Entry 7A08 (electron microscopy, 3.11 A resolution); this record covers chains J and b of the 11 polymer chains in the assembly.

[Chain J]
Molecule: Nucleosomal DNA strand 2
Sequence (147 nucleotides; row label = number of the first residue in the row; numbers below 1 keep their minus sign (DA-73 is residue -73)):
   -73 ACAGGATGTA TATATCTGAC ACGTGCCTGG AGACTAGGGA GTAATCCCCT TGGCGGTTAA
   -13 AACGCGGGGG ACAGCGCGTA CGTGCGTTTA AGCGGTGCTA GAGCTTGCTA CGACCAATTG
    47 AGCGGCCTCG GCACCGGGAT TCTCCAG
Unresolved in the structure: -73 to -59, 73

[Chain b]
Protein: Histone H2A type 1-C
From: Homo sapiens
UniProt: Q93077 (H2A1C_HUMAN); residues 1-129 here correspond to UniProt positions 2-130 (UniProt number = residue number + 1)
Amino-acid sequence (129 residues; each row starts with the number of its first residue):
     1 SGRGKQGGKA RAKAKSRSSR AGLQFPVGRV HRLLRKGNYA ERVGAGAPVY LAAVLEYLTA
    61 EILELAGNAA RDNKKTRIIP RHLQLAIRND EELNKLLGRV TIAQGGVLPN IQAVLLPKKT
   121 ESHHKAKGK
Unresolved in the structure: 1-12, 118-129
UniProt features mapped onto this chain:
  - modified residue: Ser1 (N-acetylserine), Arg3 (Citrulline), Lys5 (N6-(2-hydroxyisobutyryl)lysine), Lys9 (N6-(2-hydroxyisobutyryl)lysine), Lys13 (N6-(beta-hydroxybutyryl)lysine), Lys36 (N6-(2-hydroxyisobutyryl)lysine), Lys74 (N6-(2-hydroxyisobutyryl)lysine), Lys75 (N6-(2-hydroxyisobutyryl)lysine), Lys95 (N6-(2-hydroxyisobutyryl)lysine), Gln104 (N5-methylglutamine), Lys118 (N6-(2-hydroxyisobutyryl)lysine), Lys119 (N6-crotonyllysine), Thr120 (Phosphothreonine), Lys125 (N6-crotonyllysine)
  - cross-link (Glycyl lysine isopeptide (Lys-Gly)): Lys13 (interchain with G-Cter in ubiquitin), Lys15 (interchain with G-Cter in ubiquitin), Lys119 (interchain with G-Cter in ubiquitin)

[Chain J / chain b interface]
Contacting residue pairs (14):
  DG38(J) with Arg42(b), sugar contact; Val43(b), sugar contact; Gly44(b), phosphate contact; Ala45(b), hydrogen bond to the phosphate
  DA39(J) with Arg42(b), phosphate contact; Val43(b), hydrogen bond to the phosphate
  DG48(J) with Arg29(b), hydrogen bond to the phosphate
  DC49(J) with Arg29(b), salt bridge to the phosphate
  DG57(J) with Thr76(b), sugar contact; Arg77(b), hydrogen bond to the sugar
  DC58(J) with Lys75(b), phosphate contact; Thr76(b), hydrogen bond to the phosphate; Arg77(b), phosphate contact
  DA59(J) with Lys75(b), salt bridge to the phosphate
Interface residues without a listed pair, chain b (11 interface residues in all): His31, Arg35, Glu41

[Summary]
The interface between chain J and chain b involves 7 residues on one side and 11 on the other, with 5 hydrogen
bonds and 2 salt bridges. Among the polar pairs are DG57(J)-Arg77(b), DG38(J)-Ala45(b) and DA39(J)-Val43(b).
Here chain J is Nucleosomal DNA strand 2 and chain b is Histone H2A type 1-C (Homo sapiens). Entry 7A08
(CryoEM Structure of cGAS Nucleosome complex) was determined by electron microscopy.
